PDB entry 9IXB | X-ray diffraction, 3.48 A resolution | chains B and F of the 6 polymer chains in the assembly

# Chain B
Name: Tubulin beta chain
Source organism: Sus scrofa
UniProtKB: A0A480UE93 (A0A480UE93_PIG); the author numbering skips numbers that UniProt does not, so the offset changes along the chain: 1-42 = UniProt 1-42; 45-360 = UniProt 43-358; 369-440 = UniProt 359-430
Amino-acid sequence (430 residues; each row starts with the number of its first residue; note: 10 numbers in that range are skipped by the numbering (no residue carries them; nothing is unmodelled there)):
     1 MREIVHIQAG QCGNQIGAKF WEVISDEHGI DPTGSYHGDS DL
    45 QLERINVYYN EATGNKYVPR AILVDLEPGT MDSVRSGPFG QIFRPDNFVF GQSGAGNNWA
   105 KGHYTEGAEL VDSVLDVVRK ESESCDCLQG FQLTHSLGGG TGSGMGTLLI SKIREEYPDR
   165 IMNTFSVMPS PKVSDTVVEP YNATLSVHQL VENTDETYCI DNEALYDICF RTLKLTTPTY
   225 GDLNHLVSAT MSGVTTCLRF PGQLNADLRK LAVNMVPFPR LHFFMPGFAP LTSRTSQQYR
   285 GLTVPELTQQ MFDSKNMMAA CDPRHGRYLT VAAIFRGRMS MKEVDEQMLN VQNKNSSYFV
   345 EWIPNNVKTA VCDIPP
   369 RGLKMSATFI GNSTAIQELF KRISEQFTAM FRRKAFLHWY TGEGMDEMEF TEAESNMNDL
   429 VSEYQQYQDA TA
Not modelled in the structure: 1, 56-57, 277-281, 438-440
Differences from the reference sequence: conflict Thr279 (Gly277 in A0A480UE93), Gly285 (Ala283 in A0A480UE93), Ser298 (Ala296 in A0A480UE93), Ile318 (Val316 in A0A480UE93)
Bound ions: Mg2+: Gln11 (together with GDP)
Residues lining bound ligands:
  - A1ECQ ((5S,5AS,8AR,9R)-5-(1H-indazol-5-ylamino)-9-(3,4,5-trimethoxyphenyl)-5A,6,8A,9-tetrahydro-5H-[2]benzofuro[6,5-f][1,3]benzodioxol-8-one): Tyr202, Gly237, Val238, Cys241, Leu242, Leu248, Asn249, Ala250, Asp251, Lys254, Leu255, Asn258, Met259, Thr314, Val315, Ala316, Ala317, Ile318, Asn350, Lys352, Ala354, Ile378
  - GDP: Gly10, Gln11, Cys12, Gln15, Ile16, Asn101, Ser140, Gly142, Gly143, Gly144, Thr145, Gly146, Val171, Pro173, Val177, Asp179, Glu183, Asn206, Leu209, Tyr224, Leu227, Asn228, Val231

# Chain F
Name: Tubulin--tyrosine ligase
Source organism: Gallus gallus
Notes: EC 6.3.2.25
Amino-acid sequence (380 residues; each row starts with the number of its first residue):
     1 MYTFVVRDEN SSVYAEVSRL LLATGQWKRL RKDNPRFNLM LGERNRLPFG RLGHEPGLVQ
    61 LVNYYRGADK LCRKASLVKL IKTSPELSES CTWFPESYVI YPTNLKTPVA PAQNGIRHLI
   121 NNTRTDEREV FLAAYNRRRE GREGNVWIAK SSAGAKGEGI LISSEASELL DFIDEQGQVH
   181 VIQKYLEKPL LLEPGHRKFD IRSWVLVDHL YNIYLYREGV LRTSSEPYNS ANFQDKTCHL
   241 TNHCIQKEPY NNYGRYEEGN EMFFEEFNQY LMDALNTTLE NSILLQIKHI IRSCLMCIEP
   301 AISTKHLHYQ SFQLFGFDFM VDEELKVWLI EVNGAPACAQ KLYAELCQGI VDVAISSVFP
   361 LADTGQKTSQ PTSIFIKLLE
Not modelled in the structure: 88-90, 99-127, 134, 137-143, 149-166, 173-179, 193-195, 223-226, 232-260, 362-372
Residues lining bound ligands: AMP-PCP (ACP; phosphomethylphosphonic acid adenylate ester): Gln183, Lys184, Tyr185, Leu186, Asp318, Ile330, Glu331, Asn333

# Chain B / chain F interface
Residue-residue contacts (5):
  Leu333(B) - Gly57(F)
  Asn337(B) - Gly57(F)
  Lys338(B) - Met1(F)
  Ser340(B) - Asn34(F)
  Ser340(B) - Arg36(F)
Interface residues without a listed pair, chain F (7 interface residues in all): Thr3, Leu30, Pro56

# In short
4 residues of chain B and 7 residues of chain F are in contact. Ligands of chain B: compound A1ECQ and GDP.
Bound to chain F: AMP-PCP.
Here chain B is Tubulin beta chain (Sus scrofa) and chain F is Tubulin--tyrosine ligase (Gallus gallus). Entry
9IXB (Structure of tubulin and nitrogen-containing heterocyclic substituted podophyllotoxin derivatives
complex) was determined by X-ray diffraction.
